Entry 8TXU (electron microscopy, 3.22 A resolution); this record covers chains H and L of the 12 polymer chains in the assembly.

== Chain H ==
Molecule: Fab 3864-10 Heavy Chain
From: Mus musculus
Notes: antibody fragment or engineered binder
Sequence (231 residues; numbered 1 to 231; the number before each row is that of its first residue):
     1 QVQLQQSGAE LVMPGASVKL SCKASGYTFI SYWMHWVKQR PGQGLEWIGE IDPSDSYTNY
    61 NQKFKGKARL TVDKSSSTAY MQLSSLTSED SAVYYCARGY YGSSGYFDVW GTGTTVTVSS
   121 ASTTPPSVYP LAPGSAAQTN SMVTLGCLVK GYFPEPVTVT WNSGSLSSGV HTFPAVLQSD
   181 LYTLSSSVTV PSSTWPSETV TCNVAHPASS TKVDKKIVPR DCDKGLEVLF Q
Disordered / not traced: 122-231
Cystine bridges: Cys-22/Cys-96

== Chain L ==
Molecule: Fab 3864-10 Light Chain
From: Mus musculus
Notes: antibody fragment or engineered binder
Sequence (214 residues; each row starts with the number of its first residue):
     1 DIQMTQTTSS LSASLGDRVT ISCRASQDIS NYLNWCQQKP DGTIKLLIYY TSRLHSGVPS
    61 RFSGSGSGTD YSLTISNLEQ EDIATYFCQQ SNVLPRTFGG GTKLEIKRTD AAPTVSIFPP
   121 SSEQLTSGGA SVVCFLNNFY PKDINVKWKI DGSERQNGVL NSWTDQDSKD STYSMSSTLT
   181 LTKDEYERHN SYTCEATHKT STSPIVKSFN RNEC
Disordered / not traced: 108-214
Cystine bridges: Cys-23/Cys-88

== Interface between chain H and chain L ==
Pairs across the interface (34):
  Val-37(H) / Phe-98(L)  hydrophobic
  Gln-39(H) / Gln-38(L)  hydrogen bond
  Gly-44(H) / Phe-87(L)
  Leu-45(H) / Ile-44(L)  hydrophobic
  Leu-45(H) / Phe-87(L)  hydrophobic
  Leu-45(H) / Phe-98(L)
  Trp-47(H) / Pro-95(L)  hydrophobic
  Trp-47(H) / Arg-96(L)
  Glu-50(H) / Leu-94(L)
  Glu-50(H) / Arg-96(L)  salt bridge
  Asn-59(H) / Leu-94(L)
  Asn-61(H) / Pro-95(L)
  Tyr-95(H) / Gln-38(L)  hydrogen bond
  Tyr-95(H) / Gly-42(L)
  Tyr-95(H) / Ile-44(L)
  Tyr-100(H) / Tyr-50(L)
  Gly-102(H) / Arg-96(L)  hydrogen bond (backbone-side chain)
  Ser-103(H) / Ser-91(L)
  Ser-103(H) / Arg-96(L)  hydrogen bond (backbone-side chain)
  Ser-104(H) / Tyr-50(L)  hydrogen bond
  Ser-104(H) / Ser-91(L)  hydrogen bond (backbone-side chain)
  Gly-105(H) / Asn-34(L)
  Gly-105(H) / Gln-89(L)
  Tyr-106(H) / Asn-34(L)
  Tyr-106(H) / Leu-46(L)  hydrophobic
  Tyr-106(H) / Tyr-49(L)  hydrophobic
  Phe-107(H) / Leu-46(L)
  Phe-107(H) / Gln-89(L)
  Asp-108(H) / His-55(L)
  Trp-110(H) / Cys-36(L)  hydrophobic
  Trp-110(H) / Ile-44(L)
  Trp-110(H) / Lys-45(L)
  Trp-110(H) / Leu-46(L)
  Trp-110(H) / Phe-98(L)  hydrophobic
Other interface residues (no listed pair), chain H (20 interface residues in all): Gln-43, Glu-46
Other interface residues (no listed pair), chain L (18 interface residues in all): Tyr-32

== Overview ==
20 residues of chain H and 18 residues of chain L are in contact; the contacts include 6 hydrogen bonds and 1
salt bridge. Polar contacts include Glu-50(H)/Arg-96(L), Gln-39(H)/Gln-38(L) and Tyr-95(H)/Gln-38(L).
Chain H is Fab 3864-10 Heavy Chain and chain L is Fab 3864-10 Light Chain, both from Mus musculus; the
structure, Fab 3864-10 in complex with influenza HA H3-SING16, was determined by electron microscopy,
deposited together with 9E69, 9EI9 and 8TX3.
